PDB entry 7YI2 | electron microscopy, 3.40 A resolution | chains C and D of the 7 polymer chains in the assembly

[Chain C]
Molecule: Chromatin modification-related protein EAF3
Organism: Saccharomyces cerevisiae S288C
Reference sequence: Q12432 (EAF3_YEAST); residues 1-401 here = UniProt positions 1-401
Chain sequence (401 residues; numbered 1 to 401; the number before each row is that of its first residue):
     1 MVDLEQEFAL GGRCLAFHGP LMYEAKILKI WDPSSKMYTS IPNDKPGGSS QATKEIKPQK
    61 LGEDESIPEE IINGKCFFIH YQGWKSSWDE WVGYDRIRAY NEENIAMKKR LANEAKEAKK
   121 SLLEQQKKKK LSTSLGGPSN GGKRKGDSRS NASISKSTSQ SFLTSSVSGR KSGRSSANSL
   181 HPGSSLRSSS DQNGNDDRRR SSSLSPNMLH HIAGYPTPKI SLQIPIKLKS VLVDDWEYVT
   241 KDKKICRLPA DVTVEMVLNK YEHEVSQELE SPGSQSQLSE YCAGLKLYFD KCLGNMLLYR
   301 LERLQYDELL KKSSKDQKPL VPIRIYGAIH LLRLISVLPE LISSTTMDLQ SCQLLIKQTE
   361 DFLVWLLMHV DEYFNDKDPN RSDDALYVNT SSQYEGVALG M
Disordered / not traced: 1-219

[Chain D]
Molecule: Transcriptional regulatory protein RCO1
Organism: Saccharomyces cerevisiae S288C
Reference sequence: Q04779 (RCO1_YEAST); residues 1-684 here = UniProt positions 1-684
Chain sequence (684 residues; numbered 1 to 684; the number before each row is that of its first residue):
     1 MDTSKKDTTR SPSHSNSSSP SSSSLSSSSS KEKKRPKRLS SQNVNYDLKR RKIITSEGIE
    61 RSFKNEHSNL AVEDNIPEEE PKELLEKDSK GNIIKLNEPS TISEDSKVSV TGLPLNKGPS
   121 EKIKRESLWN YRKNLGGQSN NSEMTLVPSK RFTQVPKNFQ DLNRNDLKTF LTENMTEESN
   181 IRSTIGWNGD IINRTRDREP ESDRDNKKLS NIRTKIILST NATYDSKSKL FGQNSIKSTS
   241 NASEKIFRDK NNSTIDFENE DFCSACNQSG SFLCCDTCPK SFHFLCLDPP IDPNNLPKGD
   301 WHCNECKFKI FINNSMATLK KIESNFIKQN NNVKIFAKLL FNIDSHNPKQ FQLPNYIKET
   361 FPAVKTGSRG QYSDENDKIP LTDRQLFNTS YGQSITKLDS YNPDTHIDSN SGKFLICYKC
   421 NQTRLGSWSH PENSRLIMTC DYCQTPWHLD CVPRASFKNL GSKWKCPLHS PTKVYKKIHH
   481 CQEDNSVNYK VWKKQRLINK KNQLYYEPLQ KIGYQNNGNI QIIPTTSHTD YDFNQDFKIT
   541 QIDENSIKYD FFDKIYKSKM VQKRKLFQFQ ESLIDKLVSN GSQNGNSEDN MVKDIASLIY
   601 FQVSNNDKSS NNKSASKSNN LRKLWDLKEL TNVVVPNELD SIQFNDFSSD EIKHLLYLKK
   661 IIESKPKEEL LKFLNIENPE NQSE
Disordered / not traced: 1-95, 131-165, 188-258, 379-399, 478-488, 524-533, 565-684
Bound ions: Zn2+ site 1: C263, C266, H283, C286; Zn2+ site 2: C278, C303, C306; Zn2+ site 3: C417, C420, H448, C451; Zn2+ site 4: C440, C443, C466, H469
Reported in the primary citation:
  - mutagenesis - L509A/Q510A/K511A/I512A/Y549A/Y556A/M560A: decreased catalytic activity

[Chain C / chain D interface]
Residue-residue contacts (78; chain C residue first):
  I224(C) - Y356(D)
  I224(C) - I357(D)  hydrophobic
  P225(C) - N534(D)
  I226(C) - T360(D)
  I226(C) - F537(D)  hydrophobic
  K229(C) - I357(D)
  K229(C) - T360(D)
  S230(C) - F361(D)
  S230(C) - R496(D)
  V233(C) - F361(D)  hydrophobic
  V233(C) - R496(D)
  D234(C) - R496(D)  salt bridge
  W236(C) - K358(D)
  W236(C) - T366(D)
  W236(C) - G370(D)
  W236(C) - Q371(D)
  W236(C) - Y372(D)  hydrophobic
  E237(C) - Y372(D)
  Y238(C) - K493(D)
  T240(C) - Q371(D)
  T240(C) - Y372(D)
  K241(C) - D374(D)  salt bridge
  E280(C) - V333(D)
  E280(C) - K334(D)  hydrogen bond (side chain-backbone)
  E280(C) - I335(D)
  Y281(C) - F336(D)
  A283(C) - V333(D)  hydrophobic
  G284(C) - V333(D)
  G284(C) - F336(D)
  L285(C) - F336(D)
  L287(C) - L340(D)  hydrophobic
  Y288(C) - F336(D)  hydrophobic
  Y288(C) - L339(D)
  Y288(C) - L340(D)  hydrophobic
  Y288(C) - I343(D)
  K291(C) - I343(D)
  G294(C) - D288(D)
  N295(C) - D288(D)
  N295(C) - H346(D)
  N295(C) - P348(D)
  N295(C) - K349(D)  hydrogen bond (backbone-backbone)
  M296(C) - K349(D)
  M296(C) - F351(D)
  L297(C) - F351(D)
  L298(C) - Q350(D)
  L298(C) - F351(D)  hydrogen bond (backbone-backbone)
  Y299(C) - Q350(D)
  Y299(C) - F351(D)
  R300(C) - Q268(D)  hydrogen bond
  R300(C) - H283(D)  hydrogen bond
  R300(C) - Q350(D)
  R303(C) - L285(D)  hydrogen bond (side chain-backbone)
  R303(C) - C286(D)
  R303(C) - L287(D)  hydrogen bond (side chain-backbone)
  L304(C) - L285(D)  hydrophobic
  Y306(C) - D288(D)
  Y306(C) - P290(D)  hydrophobic
  D307(C) - P290(D)
  L310(C) - P290(D)
  R333(C) - F351(D)
  S336(C) - P354(D)
  E340(C) - P354(D)
  L341(C) - L339(D)
  S344(C) - N342(D)
  T345(C) - K338(D)
  T345(C) - L339(D)
  T346(C) - K338(D)  hydrogen bond
  M347(C) - K338(D)
  L355(C) - F336(D)  hydrophobic
  D376(C) - V491(D)
  K377(C) - Y489(D)
  D378(C) - Y475(D)
  D378(C) - Y489(D)  hydrogen bond (backbone-side chain)
  R381(C) - Y489(D)
  S382(C) - Y489(D)  hydrogen bond
  V397(C) - L285(D)
  M401(C) - L285(D)
  M401(C) - P293(D)  hydrophobic
Interface residues without a listed pair, chain C (58 interface residues in all): L222, K227, Q277, C292, V337, I342, S351, L354, L367, A398
Interface residues without a listed pair, chain D (49 interface residues in all): C266, S269, S271, P289, N332, N347, L353, K365, D536

[Overview]
Chain C and chain D form an interface of 58 and 49 residues respectively; the contacts include 10 hydrogen
bonds and 2 salt bridges. Polar contacts include D234(C)-R496(D), K241(C)-D374(D) and E280(C)-K334(D).
C263(D), C266(D), H283(D) and C286(D) coordinate Zn2+ site 1. From the paper:
L509A/Q510A/K511A/I512A/Y549A/Y556A/M560A of chain D reduce catalytic activity.
Chain C is Chromatin modification-related protein EAF3 and chain D is Transcriptional regulatory protein RCO1,
both from Saccharomyces cerevisiae S288C; the structure, Cryo-EM structure of Rpd3S in loose-state Rpd3S-NCP
complex, was determined by electron microscopy, deposited together with 7YI0, 7YI1, 7YI3, 7YI4 and 7YI5.
